PDB entry 1EM6 | X-ray diffraction, 2.20 A resolution | chains A and B

[Chain A (and B)]
Name: Liver glycogen phosphorylase
Source organism: Homo sapiens
Notes: EC 2.4.1.1; chain B of this document is another copy of the same molecule, construct and numbering; everything in this record applies to it too
UniProt: P06737 (PHS1_HUMAN); residues 0-846 here correspond to UniProt positions 1-847 (UniProt number = residue number + 1)
Amino-acid sequence (847 residues; each row starts with the number of its first residue; numbering starts at 0):
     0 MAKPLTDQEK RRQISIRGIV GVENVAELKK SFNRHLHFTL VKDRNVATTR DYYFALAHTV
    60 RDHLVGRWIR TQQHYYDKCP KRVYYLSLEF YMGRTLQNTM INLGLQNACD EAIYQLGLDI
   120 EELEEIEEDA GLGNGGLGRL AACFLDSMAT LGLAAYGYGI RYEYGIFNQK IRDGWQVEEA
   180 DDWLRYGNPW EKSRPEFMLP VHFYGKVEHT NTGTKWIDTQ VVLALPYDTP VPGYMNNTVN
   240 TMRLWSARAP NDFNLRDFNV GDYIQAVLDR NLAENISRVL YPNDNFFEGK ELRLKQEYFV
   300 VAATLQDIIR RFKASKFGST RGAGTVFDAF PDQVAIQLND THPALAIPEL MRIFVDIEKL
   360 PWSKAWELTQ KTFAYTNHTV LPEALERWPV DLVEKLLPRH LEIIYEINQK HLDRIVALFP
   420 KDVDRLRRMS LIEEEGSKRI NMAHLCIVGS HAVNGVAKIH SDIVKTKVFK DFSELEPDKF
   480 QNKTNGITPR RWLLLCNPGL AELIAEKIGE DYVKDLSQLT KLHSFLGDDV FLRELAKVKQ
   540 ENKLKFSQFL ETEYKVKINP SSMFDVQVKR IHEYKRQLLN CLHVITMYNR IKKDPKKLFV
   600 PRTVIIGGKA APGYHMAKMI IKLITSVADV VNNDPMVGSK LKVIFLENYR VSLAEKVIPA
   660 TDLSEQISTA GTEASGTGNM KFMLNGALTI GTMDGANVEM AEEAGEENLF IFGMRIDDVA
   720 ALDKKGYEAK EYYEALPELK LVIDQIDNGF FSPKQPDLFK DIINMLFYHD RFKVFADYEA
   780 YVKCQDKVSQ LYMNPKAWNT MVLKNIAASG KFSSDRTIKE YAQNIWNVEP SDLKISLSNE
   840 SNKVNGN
Unresolved in the structure: 0-21, 250-259, 315-323, 595-597, 831-846
Glycans and other covalent adducts: pyridoxal phosphate (PLP) linked to Lys680
Small-molecule neighbours:
  - cp-526423 (CP4; bis[5-chloro-1H-indol-2-yl-carbonyl-aminoethyl]-ethylene glycol): Phe37, Thr38, Val40, His57, Arg60, Leu63, Val64, Trp67, Pro188, Trp189, Glu190, Lys191, Pro229
  - N-acetyl-beta-D-glucopyranosylamine (NBG): Gly135, Leu136, Leu139, Asn284, Asp339, His377, Thr378, Val455, Asn484, Tyr573, Glu672, Ala673, Ser674, Gly675, Thr676
  - pyridoxal phosphate (PLP): Tyr90, Gly134, Gly135, Arg138, Trp491, Val567, Lys568, Lys574, Tyr648, Arg649, Val650, Ala653, Gln665, Glu672, Gly675, Thr676, Gly677
Swiss-Prot annotation at these positions:
  - binding site (AMP): Asp42 to Asn44, Tyr75, Arg309
  - site: Cys108 (Involved in the association of subunits), Cys142 (Involved in the association of subunits), Tyr155 (May be involved in allosteric control)
  - modified residue: Ala1 (N-acetylalanine), Ser14 (Phosphoserine), Lys363 (N6-succinyllysine), Lys469 (N6-acetyllysine), Ser523 (Phosphoserine), Ser560 (Phosphoserine), Ser638 (Phosphoserine), Lys680 (N6-(pyridoxal phosphate)lysine), Lys795 (N6-acetyllysine)
From the paper describing this entry:
  - post-translational modification sites: Ser14 (citing earlier work)

[Chain A / chain B interface]
Pairs across the interface (75; chain A residue first):
  His36(A) with Val64(B); Ile68(B)
  Phe37(A) with Asp61(B); Val64(B), hydrophobic
  Thr38(A) with Lys191(B)
  Leu39(A) with Lys191(B)
  Val40(A) with Trp67(B), hydrophobic; Ile68(B)
  Lys41(A) with Ile68(B); Arg193(B); Glu195(B), salt bridge
  Asp42(A) with Ile68(B)
  Thr47(A) with Glu195(B)
  Asp61(A) with Phe37(B)
  Val64(A) with His36(B); Phe37(B), hydrophobic
  Trp67(A) with Val40(B), hydrophobic
  Ile68(A) with His36(B); Asp42(B)
  Tyr163(A) with Val266(B), hydrophobic; Arg269(B), hydrogen bond; Glu273(B)
  Gly164(A) with Tyr262(B)
  Phe166(A) with Tyr262(B)
  Ala179(A) with Arg269(B)
  Asp181(A) with Arg269(B), salt bridge
  Arg184(A) with Leu222(B); Arg247(B); Ala248(B), hydrogen bond (side chain-backbone); Arg269(B)
  Tyr185(A) with Pro194(B), hydrophobic; Met197(B), hydrophobic
  Lys191(A) with Thr38(B); Leu39(B)
  Arg193(A) with Lys41(B)
  Pro194(A) with Tyr185(B), hydrophobic
  Glu195(A) with Lys41(B), salt bridge
  Met197(A) with Tyr185(B), hydrophobic
  Leu222(A) with Arg184(B)
  Arg247(A) with Arg184(B)
  Ala248(A) with Arg184(B), hydrogen bond (backbone-side chain)
  Gly260(A) with Glu287(B), hydrogen bond (backbone-side chain); Lys289(B)
  Tyr262(A) with Phe166(B); Val278(B); Pro281(B), hydrophobic; Pro611(B), hydrophobic
  Ile263(A) with Pro281(B)
  Val266(A) with Tyr163(B), hydrophobic; Val278(B), hydrophobic
  Leu267(A) with Asn274(B); Val278(B), hydrophobic; Leu291(B), hydrophobic
  Arg269(A) with Tyr163(B), hydrogen bond; Ala179(B); Asp181(B), salt bridge; Arg184(B)
  Asn270(A) with Asn270(B); Asn274(B); Arg277(B)
  Glu273(A) with Tyr163(B)
  Asn274(A) with Leu267(B); Asn270(B)
  Arg277(A) with Asn270(B)
  Val278(A) with Tyr262(B); Val266(B), hydrophobic; Leu267(B), hydrophobic
  Tyr280(A) with Ile263(B), hydrophobic
  Pro281(A) with Tyr262(B), hydrophobic; Ile263(B)
  Glu287(A) with Gly260(B), hydrogen bond (side chain-backbone)
  Lys289(A) with Gly260(B)
  Leu291(A) with Ile263(B), hydrophobic; Leu267(B), hydrophobic
  Pro611(A) with Tyr262(B), hydrophobic
Also at the interface, not in a pair above, chain A (51 interface residues in all): Arg49, Arg60, Gly65, Glu177, Leu224, Pro249, Leu279
Also at the interface, not in a pair above, chain B (49 interface residues in all): Thr47, Arg60, Gly65, Gly164, Glu177, Leu224, Pro249, Tyr280

[Summary]
51 residues of chain A face 49 of chain B across their interface; the contacts include 6 hydrogen bonds and 4
salt bridges. Among the polar pairs are Lys41(A)-Glu195(B), Asp181(A)-Arg269(B) and Tyr163(A)-Arg269(B). Bound
to chain A: N-acetyl-beta-D-glucopyranosylamine and cp-526423. Pyridoxal phosphate is covalently linked to
Lys680(A). The paper reports a modification site at Ser14(A).
Both chains are Liver glycogen phosphorylase (Homo sapiens). Entry 1EM6 (Human liver glycogen phosphorylase A
complexed with glcnac and cp-526,423) was determined by X-ray diffraction, deposited together with 1EXV.
